PDB entry 6W20 | electron microscopy, 3.00 A resolution | chains A and F of the 21 polymer chains in the assembly

Chain A (and F):
Name: ATP-dependent Clp protease ATP-binding subunit ClpA
Source organism: Escherichia coli (strain K12)
Notes: chain F of this document is another copy of the same molecule, construct and numbering; everything in this record applies to it too
UniProtKB: P0ABH9 (CLPA_ECOLI); residues 1-758 here = UniProt positions 1-758
Sequence (758 residues; numbered 1 to 758; the number before each row is that of its first residue):
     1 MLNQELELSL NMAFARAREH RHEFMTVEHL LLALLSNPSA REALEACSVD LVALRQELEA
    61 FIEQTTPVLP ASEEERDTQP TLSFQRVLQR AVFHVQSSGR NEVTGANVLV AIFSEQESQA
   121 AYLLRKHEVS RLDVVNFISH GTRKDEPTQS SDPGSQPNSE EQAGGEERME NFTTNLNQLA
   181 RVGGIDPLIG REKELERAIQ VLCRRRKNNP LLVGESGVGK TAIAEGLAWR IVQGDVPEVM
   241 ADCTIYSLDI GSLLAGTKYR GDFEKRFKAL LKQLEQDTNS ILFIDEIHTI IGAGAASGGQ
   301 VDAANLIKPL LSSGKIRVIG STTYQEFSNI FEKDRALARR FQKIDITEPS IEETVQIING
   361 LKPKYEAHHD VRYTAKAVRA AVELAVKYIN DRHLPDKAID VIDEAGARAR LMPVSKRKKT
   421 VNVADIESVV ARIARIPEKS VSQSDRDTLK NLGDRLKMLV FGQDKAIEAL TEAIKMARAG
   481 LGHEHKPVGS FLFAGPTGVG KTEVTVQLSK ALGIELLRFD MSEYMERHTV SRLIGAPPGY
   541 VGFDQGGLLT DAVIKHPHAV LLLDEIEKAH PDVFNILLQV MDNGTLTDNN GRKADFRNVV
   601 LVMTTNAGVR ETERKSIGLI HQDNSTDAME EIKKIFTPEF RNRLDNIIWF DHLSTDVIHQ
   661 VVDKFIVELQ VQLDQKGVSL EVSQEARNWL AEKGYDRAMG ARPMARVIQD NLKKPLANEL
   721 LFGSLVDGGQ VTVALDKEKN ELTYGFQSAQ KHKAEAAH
Disordered / not traced: 1-168, 293-302, 609-624, 747-758 (chain F: 1-168, 293-302, 747-758)
Residues lining bound ligands:
  - ADP (adenosine-5'-diphosphate), molecule 1: Asp186, Pro187, Leu188, Ile189, Arg191, Glu215, Ser216, Gly217, Val218, Gly219, Lys220, Thr221, Ala222, Glu286, Ile357, Leu361, Pro395, Asp396, Ile399
  - ADP, molecule 2: Leu459, Val460, Phe461, Gln463, Pro496, Thr497, Gly498, Val499, Gly500, Lys501, Thr502, Glu503, Leu653, Val661, Lys664, Phe665, Ala701, Arg702
  - ATP (adenosine-5'-triphosphate): Ala336, Arg339, Arg340
Swiss-Prot annotation at these positions:
  - binding site (ATP): Gly214 to Thr221, Gly495 to Thr502
What the authors report for this chain:
  - conformationally variable residues (order/disorder transition): Val609 to Asn624

Chain A / chain F interface:
Residue-residue contacts (54; chain A residue first):
  Gly184(A) with Arg206(F), hydrogen bond (backbone-side chain)
  Asp249(A) with Lys308(F)
  Glu286(A) with Arg335(F); Arg339(F), salt bridge
  Thr323(A) with Arg335(F)
  Tyr365(A) with Arg205(F); Arg206(F)
  His368(A) with Cys203(F), hydrogen bond (side chain-backbone); Arg204(F); Arg205(F)
  His369(A) with Cys203(F); Arg204(F); Arg205(F)
  Asp400(A) with Arg204(F), salt bridge; Lys207(F)
  Asp403(A) with Arg204(F), salt bridge; Arg205(F), hydrogen bond (side chain-backbone); Arg206(F)
  Glu404(A) with Arg197(F), salt bridge; Gln200(F); Arg204(F), salt bridge
  Ala407(A) with Gln200(F); Cys203(F), hydrophobic
  Arg410(A) with Cys203(F); Pro237(F); Val239(F)
  Leu411(A) with Ile199(F), hydrophobic; Pro237(F), hydrophobic
  Lys416(A) with Glu238(F), salt bridge
  Arg432(A) with Arg197(F)
  Arg518(A) with Glu639(F), salt bridge
  Asp520(A) with Glu639(F)
  Glu523(A) with Thr637(F); Glu639(F)
  Asp544(A) with Pro538(F)
  Gln545(A) with Arg527(F); Asp572(F)
  Gln672(A) with Gly482(F)
  Lys713(A) with Met476(F); Leu481(F), hydrogen bond (side chain-backbone); Gly482(F)
  Lys714(A) with Glu472(F), hydrogen bond (side chain-backbone); Met476(F)
  Leu716(A) with Leu481(F), hydrophobic
  Ala717(A) with Met476(F), hydrophobic; Ala479(F), hydrophobic; Leu481(F), hydrophobic
  Asn718(A) with Glu472(F)
  Leu721(A) with Arg446(F), hydrogen bond (backbone-side chain); Leu449(F), hydrophobic; Lys475(F); Arg478(F)
  Phe722(A) with Lys450(F); Lys475(F)
Interface residues without a listed pair, chain A (40 interface residues in all): Asp186, Lys220, His288, Lys364, Arg408, Pro413, Val414, Asp564, Leu673, Gln709, Leu720, Gly723
Interface residues without a listed pair, chain F (33 interface residues in all): Glu196, Ala473, His483, His570

Overview:
40 residues of chain A face 33 of chain F across their interface, with 6 hydrogen bonds and 7 salt bridges.
Polar contacts include Glu286(A)-Arg339(F), Asp400(A)-Arg204(F) and Asp403(A)-Arg204(F). Bound to chain A: ADP
and ATP. UniProt lists 16 ATP-binding residues on chain A. The paper reports conformational variability at
Val609(A).
Chain A and chain F are both ATP-dependent Clp protease ATP-binding subunit ClpA (Escherichia coli (strain
K12)); the structure, ClpAP Disengaged State bound to RepA-GFP, was determined by electron microscopy (same
publication as 6UQE, 6UQO, 6W1Z, 6W21, 6W22, 6W23 and 6W24).
